7OH9 - chains E and J of the 13 polymer chains in the assembly; structure by electron microscopy, 3.00 A resolution.

Chain E:
Molecule: Histone H3.2
Organism: Xenopus laevis
Reference sequence: P84233 (H32_XENLA); residues 1-135 here correspond to UniProt positions 2-136 (UniProt number = residue number + 1)
Amino-acid sequence (135 residues; numbered 1 to 135; the number before each row is that of its first residue):
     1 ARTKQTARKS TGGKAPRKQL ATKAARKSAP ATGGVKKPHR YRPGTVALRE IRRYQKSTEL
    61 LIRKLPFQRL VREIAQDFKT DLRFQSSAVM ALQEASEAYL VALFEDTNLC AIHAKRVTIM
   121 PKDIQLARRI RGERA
Not modelled in the structure: 1-36, 135
Construct notes: conflict Ala102 (Gly103 in P84233)
Swiss-Prot annotation at these positions:
  - modified residue: Arg2 (Asymmetric dimethylarginine), Thr3 (Phosphothreonine), Lys4 (Allysine), Gln5 (5-glutamyl dopamine), Thr6 (Phosphothreonine), Arg8 (Citrulline), Lys9 (N6,N6,N6-trimethyllysine), Ser10 (ADP-ribosylserine), Thr11 (Phosphothreonine), Lys14 (N6-(2-hydroxyisobutyryl)lysine), Arg17 (Asymmetric dimethylarginine), Lys18 (N6-(2-hydroxyisobutyryl)lysine), Lys23 (N6-(2-hydroxyisobutyryl)lysine), Arg26 (Citrulline), Lys27 (N6,N6,N6-trimethyllysine), Ser28 (ADP-ribosylserine), Lys36 (N6,N6,N6-trimethyllysine), Lys37 (N6-methyllysine), Tyr41 (Phosphotyrosine), Lys56 (N6,N6,N6-trimethyllysine) and 8 more in UniProt
  - lipidation: Cys110 (S-palmitoyl cysteine)

Chain J:
Molecule: 145-nt DNA strand
Organism: synthetic construct
Sequence (145 nucleotides; numbered -72 to 72; the number before each row is that of its first residue; numbers below 1 keep their minus sign (DA-72 is residue -72)):
   -72 ATCGATGTAT ATATCTGACA CGTGCCTGGA GACTAGGGAG TAATCCCCTT GGCGGTTAAA
   -12 ACGCGGGGGA CAGCGCGTAC GTGCGTTTAA GCGGTGCTAG AGCTGTCTAC GACCAATTGA
    48 GCGGCCTCGG CACCGGGATT CTGAT

Chain E / chain J interface:
Pairs across the interface (25; chain E residue first):
  Lys37(E) with DT72(J), salt bridge to the phosphate
  His39(E) with DG70(J), sugar contact
  Arg40(E) with DG-8(J), base contact; DG70(J), sugar contact
  Tyr41(E) with DT69(J), phosphate contact; DG70(J), sugar contact
  Arg42(E) with DG-5(J), salt bridge to the phosphate; DG70(J), hydrogen bond to the phosphate
  Pro43(E) with DG-5(J), sugar contact
  Thr45(E) with DG70(J), hydrogen bond to the phosphate
  Arg63(E) with DA-14(J), phosphate contact; DA-13(J), salt bridge to the phosphate
  Arg72(E) with DT-23(J), salt bridge to the phosphate
  Arg83(E) with DT-24(J), base contact; DT-23(J), phosphate contact
  Phe84(E) with DT-24(J), sugar contact; DT-23(J), hydrogen bond to the phosphate
  Gln85(E) with DT-24(J), phosphate contact
  Ser86(E) with DT-24(J), phosphate contact
  Arg116(E) with DA-3(J), phosphate contact; DC-2(J), salt bridge to the phosphate
  Val117(E) with DA-3(J), hydrogen bond to the phosphate
  Thr118(E) with DG-4(J), phosphate contact; DA-3(J), hydrogen bond to the phosphate
  Met120(E) with DC-2(J), phosphate contact
Other interface residues (no listed pair), chain E (20 interface residues in all): Leu82, Lys115, Lys122
Other interface residues (no listed pair), chain J (13 interface residues in all): DA71

In short:
20 residues of chain E and 13 residues of chain J are in contact; the contacts include 5 hydrogen bonds and 5
salt bridges. Among the polar pairs are Arg42(E)-DG70(J), Thr45(E)-DG70(J) and Phe84(E)-DT-23(J).
Here chain E is Histone H3.2 (Xenopus laevis) and chain J is a 145-nt DNA strand (synthetic construct). Entry
7OH9 (Nucleosome with TBP and TFIIA bound at SHL -6) was determined by electron microscopy (same publication
as 7OHA, 7OHB and 7OHC).
